Entry 8Q4D (electron microscopy, 3.62 A resolution); this record covers chains I and J of the 30 polymer chains in the assembly.

# Chain I (and J)
Name: Insertion sequence IS5376 putative ATP-binding protein
Source organism: Geobacillus stearothermophilus
Notes: chain J of this document is another copy of the same molecule, construct and numbering; everything in this record applies to it too
Reference sequence: Q45619 (ISTB_GEOSE); residues 1-246 here = UniProt positions 1-246
Chain sequence (247 residues; numbered 0 to 246; the number before each row is that of its first residue; numbering starts at 0):
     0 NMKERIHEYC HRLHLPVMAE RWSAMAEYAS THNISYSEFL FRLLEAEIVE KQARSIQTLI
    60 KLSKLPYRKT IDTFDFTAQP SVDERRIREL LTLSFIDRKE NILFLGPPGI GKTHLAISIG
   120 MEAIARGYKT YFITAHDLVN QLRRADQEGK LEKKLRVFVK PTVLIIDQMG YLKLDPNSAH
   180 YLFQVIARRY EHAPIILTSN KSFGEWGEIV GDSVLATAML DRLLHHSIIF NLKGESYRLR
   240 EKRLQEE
Sequence notes: expression tag (0); engineered mutation Gln167 (Glu in Q45619)
Curated features (UniProtKB/Swiss-Prot):
  - binding site (ATP): Gly105 to Thr112
Bound ions: Mg2+: Thr112 (together with ATP)
Small-molecule neighbours: ATP (adenosine-5'-triphosphate): Lys68, Phe73, Asp74, Ala77, Gln78, Pro106, Pro107, Gly108, Ile109, Gly110, Lys111, Thr112, His113, Tyr170, Tyr236, Arg237
Reported in the primary citation:
  - mutagenesis - Y35A, R84A, Y170A: decreased catalytic activity
  - mutagenesis - Y170A: unchanged catalytic activity (integration activity)

# Interface between chain I and chain J
Residue-residue contacts (55):
  Met1(I) - Ser36(J)
  Met1(I) - Glu37(J)
  Met1(I) - Phe40(J)  hydrophobic
  Arg4(I) - Glu44(J)  salt bridge
  Ile5(I) - Phe40(J)  hydrophobic
  Ile5(I) - Leu43(J)  hydrophobic
  Tyr8(I) - Leu43(J)  hydrophobic
  Tyr8(I) - Glu44(J)  hydrogen bond
  Tyr8(I) - Ile47(J)  hydrophobic
  Cys9(I) - Leu43(J)  hydrophobic
  Arg11(I) - Ile47(J)
  Arg11(I) - Lys50(J)
  Leu12(I) - His13(J)
  Leu12(I) - Leu14(J)  hydrophobic
  Leu12(I) - Glu46(J)
  Leu12(I) - Ile47(J)  hydrophobic
  Leu12(I) - Lys50(J)
  Leu14(I) - Leu12(J)  hydrophobic
  Leu14(I) - Leu14(J)  hydrophobic
  Met17(I) - Met17(J)  hydrophobic
  Met17(I) - Leu39(J)  hydrophobic
  Trp21(I) - Leu39(J)  hydrophobic
  Ala25(I) - Tyr35(J)
  Ala28(I) - Tyr35(J)
  Ser29(I) - Tyr35(J)
  Asn32(I) - Tyr35(J)
  Ile33(I) - Tyr35(J)  hydrogen bond (backbone-side chain)
  Tyr35(I) - Ala25(J)
  Tyr35(I) - Ala28(J)  hydrophobic
  Tyr35(I) - Ser29(J)
  Tyr35(I) - Asn32(J)
  Tyr35(I) - Ile33(J)  hydrogen bond (side chain-backbone)
  Tyr35(I) - Tyr35(J)  hydrophobic
  Tyr35(I) - Phe38(J)  hydrophobic
  Ser36(I) - Met1(J)
  Ser36(I) - Ile5(J)
  Ser36(I) - Trp21(J)
  Glu37(I) - Met1(J)
  Leu39(I) - Ile5(J)  hydrophobic
  Leu39(I) - Met17(J)  hydrophobic
  Leu39(I) - Trp21(J)  hydrophobic
  Phe40(I) - Met1(J)  hydrophobic
  Phe40(I) - Arg4(J)
  Phe40(I) - Ile5(J)  hydrophobic
  Phe40(I) - Tyr8(J)  hydrophobic
  Leu43(I) - Ile5(J)  hydrophobic
  Leu43(I) - Tyr8(J)  hydrophobic
  Leu43(I) - Cys9(J)  hydrophobic
  Leu43(I) - Leu12(J)  hydrophobic
  Glu44(I) - Tyr8(J)
  Glu46(I) - Leu12(J)
  Ile47(I) - Tyr8(J)
  Lys50(I) - Arg11(J)  hydrogen bond (side chain-backbone)
  Lys50(I) - His13(J)
  Gln51(I) - Arg11(J)
Interface residues without a listed pair, chain I (28 interface residues in all): Asn0, Ser34
Interface residues without a listed pair, chain J (28 interface residues in all): Gln51

# Summary
Chain I and chain J each contribute 28 residues to their interface, with 4 hydrogen bonds and 1 salt bridge.
Polar contacts include Arg4(I)-Glu44(J), Tyr8(I)-Glu44(J) and Ile33(I)-Tyr35(J). Chain I binds ATP. From the
paper: Y35A, R84A and Y170A of chain I reduce catalytic activity; Y170A of chain I leaves catalytic activity
(integration activity) unchanged.
Both chains are Insertion sequence IS5376 putative ATP-binding protein (Geobacillus stearothermophilus). Entry
8Q4D (IstA-IstB(E167Q) Strand Transfer Complex) was determined by electron microscopy (same publication as
8Q3W).
